4LWA - chain A; structure by X-ray diffraction, 2.06 A resolution.

Chain A:
Protein: Nitric oxide synthase oxygenase
Source organism: Bacillus subtilis subsp. subtilis
Notes: EC 1.14.13.165
UniProtKB: O34453 (NOSO_BACSU); residue numbers follow UniProt; this construct covers 1-363
Chain sequence (363 residues; row label = number of the first residue in the row):
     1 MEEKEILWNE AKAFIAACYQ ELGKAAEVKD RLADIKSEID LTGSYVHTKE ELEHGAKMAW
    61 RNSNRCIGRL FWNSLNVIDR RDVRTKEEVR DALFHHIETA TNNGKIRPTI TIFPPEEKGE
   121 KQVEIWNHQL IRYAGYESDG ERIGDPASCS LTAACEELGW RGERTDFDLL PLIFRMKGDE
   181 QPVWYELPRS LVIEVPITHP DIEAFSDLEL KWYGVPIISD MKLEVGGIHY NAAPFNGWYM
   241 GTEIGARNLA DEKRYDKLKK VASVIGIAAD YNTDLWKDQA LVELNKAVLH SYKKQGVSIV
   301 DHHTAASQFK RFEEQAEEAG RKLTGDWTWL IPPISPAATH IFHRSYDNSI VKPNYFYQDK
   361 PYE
Disordered / not traced: 1
Sequence notes: engineered mutation Ala25 (Glu in O34453), Ala26 (Glu in O34453), Ala316 (Glu in O34453)
Ion coordination: heme Fe near Cys66 (its only coordinating residue here)
Residues lining bound ligands:
  - heme (HEM): Trp60, Ser63, Arg65, Cys66, Ile67, Gly68, Leu75, Pro108, Met221, Phe235, Asn236, Gly237, Trp238, Tyr239, Met240, Glu243, Arg247, Val300, Trp329, Tyr355, Tyr357
  - Q13 (6,6'-{[(2S,3S)-2-aminobutane-1,3-diyl]bis(oxymethanediyl)}bis(4-methylpyridin-2-amine)): His128, Pro216, Ile218, Phe235, Asn236, Gly237, Trp238, Tyr239, Met240, Glu243, Arg247, Trp329
Reported in the primary citation:
  - binding site for Q13: Glu243, Arg247
  - binding site for chloride ion: Asn248

Overview:
Ligands of chain A: heme and compound Q13. From the paper: a binding site for Q13 at Glu243 and Arg247; a
binding site for chloride ion at Asn248.
Chain A is Nitric oxide synthase oxygenase (Bacillus subtilis subsp. subtilis); the structure, Structure of
Bacillus subtilis nitric oxide synthase in complex with ((2S,
3S)-1,3-bis((6-(2,5-dimethyl-1H-pyrrol-1-yl)-4-methylpyridin-2-yl)methoxy)-2-aminobutane, was determined by
X-ray diffraction (same publication as 4LUW, 4LUX and 4LWB).
